Entry 7TQV (electron microscopy, 3.43 A resolution); this record covers chains A and H of the 8 polymer chains in the assembly.

== Chain A ==
Protein: Uridylate-specific endoribonuclease
Organism: Severe acute respiratory syndrome coronavirus 2
Notes: EC 3.1.-.-
UniProt: P0DTD1 (R1AB_SARS2); residues 2-347 here correspond to UniProt positions 6453-6798 (UniProt number = residue number + 6451)
Sequence (362 residues; numbered -14 to 347; the number before each row is that of its first residue; numbers below 1 keep their minus sign (Gly-14 is residue -14)):
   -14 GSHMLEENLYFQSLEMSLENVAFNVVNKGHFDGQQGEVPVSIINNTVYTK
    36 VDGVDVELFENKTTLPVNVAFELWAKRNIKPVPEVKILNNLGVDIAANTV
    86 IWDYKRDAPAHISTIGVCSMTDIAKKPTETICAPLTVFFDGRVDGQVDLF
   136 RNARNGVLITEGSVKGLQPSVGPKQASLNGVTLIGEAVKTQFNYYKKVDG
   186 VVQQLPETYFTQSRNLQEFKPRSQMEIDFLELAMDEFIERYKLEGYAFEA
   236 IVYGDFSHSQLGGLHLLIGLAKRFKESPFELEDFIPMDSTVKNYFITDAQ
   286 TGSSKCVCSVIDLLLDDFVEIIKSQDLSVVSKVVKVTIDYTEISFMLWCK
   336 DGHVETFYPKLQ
Unresolved in the structure: -14 to -2, 347
Sequence notes: expression tag (-14 to 1); engineered mutation Ala235 (His6686 in P0DTD1)
From the paper describing this entry:
  - binding site for the 52-nt RNA strand: Gln19, Lys111, Lys150, Trp333, Glu340, Tyr343
  - mutagenesis - E340A: increased catalytic activity
  - mutagenesis - H235A: abolished catalytic activity
  - mutagenesis - W333A: decreased catalytic activity on ssRNA
  - mutagenesis - W333A: decreased catalytic activity on dsRNA

== Chain H ==
Molecule: 52-nt RNA strand
Sequence (52 nucleotides; each row starts with the number of its first residue):
     1 GGCAUGAAUUGGUCUAGGGUCUGGUCUUACUACUAUACAACCUACUACCU
    51 CC
Unresolved in the structure: 1-16, 50-52

== Interface between chain A and chain H ==
Contacting residue pairs (7):
  His243(A) - C21(H)  salt bridge to the phosphate
  Ser244(A) - U22(H)  hydrogen bond to the phosphate
  Ser316(A) - A29(H)  hydrogen bond to the sugar
  Val318(A) - C30(H)  sugar contact
  Met331(A) - C30(H)  base contact
  Trp333(A) - U28(H)  base contact
  Trp333(A) - A29(H)  base contact
Also at the interface, not in a pair above, chain A (7 interface residues in all): Val315
Also at the interface, not in a pair above, chain H (6 interface residues in all): U31

== In short ==
7 residues of chain A and 6 residues of chain H are in contact, with 2 hydrogen bonds and 1 salt bridge. Among
the polar pairs are Ser316(A)-A29(H), Ser244(A)-U22(H) and His243(A)-C21(H). The paper reports a binding site
for the 52-nt RNA strand at Gln19(A), Lys111(A) and Lys150(A) among others; E340A of chain A increases
catalytic activity; 3 substitutions were tested in all.
Here chain A is Uridylate-specific endoribonuclease (Severe acute respiratory syndrome coronavirus 2) and
chain H is a 52-nt RNA strand. Entry 7TQV (SARS-CoV-2 endoribonuclease Nsp15 bound to dsRNA) was determined by
electron microscopy together with 7TJ2 from the same study.
